Entry 7RL8 (X-ray diffraction, 1.95 A resolution); this record covers chain A.

Chain A:
Protein: Beta-lactamase
From: Clostridioides difficile
Notes: EC 3.5.2.6
Reference sequence: Q188Q3 (Q188Q3_CLOD6); residue numbers follow UniProt; this construct covers 40-290
Amino-acid sequence (255 residues; row label = number of the first residue in the row):
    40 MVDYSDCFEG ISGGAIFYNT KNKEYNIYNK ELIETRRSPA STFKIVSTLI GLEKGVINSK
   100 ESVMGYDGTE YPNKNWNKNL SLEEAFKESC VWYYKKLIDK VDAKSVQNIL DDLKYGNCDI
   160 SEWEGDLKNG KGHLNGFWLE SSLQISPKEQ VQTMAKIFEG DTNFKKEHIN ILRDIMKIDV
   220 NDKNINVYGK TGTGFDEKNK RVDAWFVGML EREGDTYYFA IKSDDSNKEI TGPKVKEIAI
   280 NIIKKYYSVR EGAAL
Disordered / not traced: 289-294
Sequence notes: engineered mutation A79 (Cys in Q188Q3); expression tag (291-294)
Modified residues: K83 (lysine nz-carboxylic acid; KCX)

Summary:
Chain A is Beta-lactamase (Clostridioides difficile); the structure, Crystal Structure of C79A Mutant of Class
D beta-lactamase from Clostridium difficile 630, was determined by X-ray diffraction (same publication as 7K1U
and 7RLR).
